Entry 4F51 (X-ray diffraction, 1.64 A resolution); this record covers chains A and B of the 4 polymer chains in the assembly.

Chain A:
Molecule: Insulin A chain
From: Homo sapiens
UniProtKB: P01308 (INS_HUMAN); residues 1-21 here correspond to UniProt positions 90-110 (UniProt number = residue number + 89)
Amino-acid sequence (21 residues; row label = number of the first residue in the row):
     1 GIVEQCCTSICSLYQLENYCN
Disulfides: Cys6-Cys11

Chain B:
Molecule: Insulin B chain
From: Homo sapiens
UniProtKB: P01308 (INS_HUMAN); residues 1-30 here correspond to UniProt positions 25-54 (UniProt number = residue number + 24)
Amino-acid sequence (30 residues; numbered 1 to 30; the number before each row is that of its first residue):
     1 FVNQHLCGSHLVEALYLVCGERGFFYTPKT
Metal / ion sites: Zn2+ near His10 (its only coordinating residue here)

How chain A and chain B interact:
Disulfides between the chains: Cys7(A)-Cys7(B), Cys20(A)-Cys19(B)
Residue-residue contacts - 43 pairs, chain A then chain B:
  Gly1(A) with Thr30(B), hydrogen bond (backbone-side chain)
  Ile2(A) with Leu11(B), hydrophobic; Leu15(B), hydrophobic
  Val3(A) with Pro28(B), hydrophobic
  Glu4(A) with Thr30(B)
  Cys6(A) with Gln4(B); His5(B); Leu6(B), hydrogen bond (backbone-backbone); Leu11(B), hydrophobic
  Cys7(A) with His5(B); Leu6(B), hydrogen bond (backbone-backbone); Cys7(B), disulfide
  Thr8(A) with His5(B), hydrogen bond (backbone-side chain)
  Ser9(A) with His5(B)
  Ile10(A) with Asn3(B); Gln4(B); His5(B)
  Cys11(A) with Asn3(B); Gln4(B), hydrogen bond (backbone-backbone)
  Ser12(A) with Val2(B); Asn3(B), hydrogen bond (backbone-side chain)
  Leu13(A) with Phe1(B), hydrophobic; Val2(B); Val18(B), hydrophobic
  Tyr14(A) with Phe1(B)
  Leu16(A) with Leu6(B), hydrophobic; Leu11(B), hydrophobic; Ala14(B), hydrophobic; Leu15(B); Val18(B), hydrophobic
  Glu17(A) with Val18(B); Arg22(B), salt bridge
  Tyr19(A) with Leu15(B), hydrophobic; Phe24(B); Phe25(B), hydrogen bond (backbone-backbone)
  Cys20(A) with Cys19(B), disulfide; Arg22(B); Gly23(B); Phe25(B)
  Asn21(A) with Arg22(B), hydrogen bond (backbone-side chain); Gly23(B), hydrogen bond (backbone-backbone); Phe24(B); Phe25(B)
Interface residues without a listed pair, chain A (19 interface residues in all): Asn18
Interface residues without a listed pair, chain B (20 interface residues in all): Tyr26, Thr27

Overview:
Chain A and chain B form an interface of 19 and 20 residues respectively; the contacts include 2 disulfide
bonds, 9 hydrogen bonds and 1 salt bridge. Among the polar pairs are Glu17(A)-Arg22(B), Gly1(A)-Thr30(B) and
Thr8(A)-His5(B).
Chain A is Insulin A chain and chain B is Insulin B chain, both from Homo sapiens; the structure, Human
Insulin, was determined by X-ray diffraction together with 4EWW, 4EWX, 4EWZ, 4EX0, 4EX1, 4EXX and 17 further
entries from the same study.
